Entry 4QNR (X-ray diffraction, 1.54 A resolution); this record covers chain A.

[Chain A]
Molecule: Psp operon transcriptional activator
Organism: Escherichia coli
Notes: fragment: Phage Shock protein F AAA DOMAIN, RESIDUES 1-265
UniProtKB: P37344 (PSPF_ECOLI); residues 1-265 here = UniProt positions 1-265
Chain sequence (265 residues; row label = number of the first residue in the row):
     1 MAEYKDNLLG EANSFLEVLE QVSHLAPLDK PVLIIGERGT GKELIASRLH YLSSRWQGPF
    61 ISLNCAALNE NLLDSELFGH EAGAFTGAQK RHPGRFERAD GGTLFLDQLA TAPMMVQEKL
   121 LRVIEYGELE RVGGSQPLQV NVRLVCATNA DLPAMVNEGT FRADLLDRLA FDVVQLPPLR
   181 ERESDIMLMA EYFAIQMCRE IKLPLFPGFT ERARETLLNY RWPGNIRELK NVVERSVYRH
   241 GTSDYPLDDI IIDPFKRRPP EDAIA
Disordered / not traced: 1-6, 83-90, 258-265
Sequence notes: engineered mutation Gln108 (Glu in P37344)
Ion coordination: Mg2+: Asp107 (together with ATP)
Ligand contacts: ATP (adenosine-5'-triphosphate): Asn7, Leu8, Leu9, Phe15, Glu37, Arg38, Gly39, Thr40, Gly41, Lys42, Glu43, Leu44, Asp107, Phe193, Ile226, Arg227
Swiss-Prot annotation at these positions:
  - binding site (ATP): Gly36 to Glu43
From the paper describing this entry:
  - mutagenesis - E108Q: decreased catalytic activity on ATP
  - self-association interface (contacts with another copy of this molecule); pairs are residue here / residue on that copy: Arg162-Gln108
  - contacts within the chain: Arg162-Asp164
  - mutagenesis - W56A/E108Q, T86A/E108Q: increased catalytic activity on ATP
  - mutagenesis - E108Q (30-fold): increased binding to ATP

[Summary]
Chain A binds ATP. UniProt lists 8 ATP-binding residues. From the paper: W56A/E108Q and T86A/E108Q increase
catalytic activity on ATP; a self-association interface involving Arg162.
Chain A is Psp operon transcriptional activator (Escherichia coli); the structure, CRYSTAL STRUCTURE OF
PSPF(1-265) E108Q MUTANT bound to ATP, was determined by X-ray diffraction, deposited together with 4QNM and
4QOS.
